PDB entry 8HHB | electron microscopy, 3.50 A resolution | chains F and G of the 7 polymer chains in the assembly

[Chain F]
Protein: ATP synthase subunit beta
Organism: Bacillus sp. PS3
Notes: EC 7.1.2.2
UniProt: A0A0M4U1P9 (A0A0M4U1P9_BACP3); numbering as in UniProt (aligned over 1-473)
Chain sequence (484 residues; row label = number of the first residue in the row; numbers below 1 keep their minus sign (Met-10 is residue -10)):
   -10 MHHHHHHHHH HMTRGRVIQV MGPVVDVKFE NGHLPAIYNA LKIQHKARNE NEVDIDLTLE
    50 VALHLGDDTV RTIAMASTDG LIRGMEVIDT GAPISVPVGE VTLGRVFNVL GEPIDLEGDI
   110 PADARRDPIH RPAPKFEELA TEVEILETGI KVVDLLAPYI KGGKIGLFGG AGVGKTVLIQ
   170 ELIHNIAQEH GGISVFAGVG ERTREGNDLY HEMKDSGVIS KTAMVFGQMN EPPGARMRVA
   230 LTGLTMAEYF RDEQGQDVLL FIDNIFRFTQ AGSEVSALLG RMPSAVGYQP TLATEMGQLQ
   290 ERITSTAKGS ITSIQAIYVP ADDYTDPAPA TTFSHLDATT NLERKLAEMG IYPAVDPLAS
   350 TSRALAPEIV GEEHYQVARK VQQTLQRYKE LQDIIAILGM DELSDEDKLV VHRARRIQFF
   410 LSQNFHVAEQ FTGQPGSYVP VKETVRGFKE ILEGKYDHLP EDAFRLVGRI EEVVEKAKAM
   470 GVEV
Unresolved in the structure: -10 to 0, 472-473
Differences from the reference sequence: initiating methionine (-10); expression tag (-9 to 0)
Metal / ion sites: Mg2+: Thr165, Glu190 (together with ATP)
Residues lining bound ligands: ATP (adenosine-5'-triphosphate): Gly159, Ala160, Gly161, Val162, Gly163, Lys164, Thr165, Val166, Glu190, Arg191, Glu194, Tyr341, Phe414, Ala417, Phe420

[Chain G]
Protein: ATP synthase gamma chain
Organism: Bacillus sp. PS3
UniProt: A0A0M4TPJ7 (A0A0M4TPJ7_BACP3); residue numbers follow UniProt; this construct covers 2-285
Chain sequence (284 residues; numbered 2 to 285; the number before each row is that of its first residue):
     2 ASLRDIKTRI NATKKTSQIT KAMEMVSTSK LNRAEQNAKS FVPYMEKIQE VVANVALGAG
    62 GASHPMLVSR PVKKTGYLVI TSDRGLAGAY NSNVLRLVYQ TIQKRHASPD EYAIIVIGRV
   122 GLSFFRKRNM PVILDITRLP DQPSFADIKE IARKTVGLFA DGTFDELYMY YNHYVSAIQQ
   182 EVTERKLLPL TDLAENKQRT VYEFEPSQEE ILDVLLPQYA ESLIYGALLD AKASEHAARM
   242 TAMKNATDNA NELIRTLTLS YNRARQAAIT QEITEIVAGA NALQ
Unresolved in the structure: 285

[Chain F / chain G interface]
Contacting residue pairs (16; chain F residue first):
  Met271(F) - Gly280(G)
  Met271(F) - Ala283(G)  hydrophobic
  Met271(F) - Leu284(G)  hydrophobic
  Pro272(F) - Ala283(G)
  Ala274(F) - Glu276(G)
  Asp382(F) - Arg10(G)  salt bridge
  Ile386(F) - Thr17(G)
  Ile386(F) - Ala247(G)
  Ile386(F) - Asn250(G)
  Ile386(F) - Ala251(G)  hydrophobic
  Ile386(F) - Leu254(G)  hydrophobic
  Leu387(F) - Ala247(G)  hydrophobic
  Asp390(F) - Gly89(G)
  Asp390(F) - Ala90(G)
  Glu391(F) - Leu87(G)  hydrogen bond (side chain-backbone)
  Asp394(F) - Lys128(G)
Also at the interface, not in a pair above, chain F (11 interface residues in all): Val275, Ala385
Also at the interface, not in a pair above, chain G (18 interface residues in all): Thr21, Gly86, Gln272, Ala279

[Overview]
The interface between chain F and chain G involves 11 residues on one side and 18 on the other, with 1
hydrogen bond and 1 salt bridge. Polar contacts include Asp382(F)-Arg10(G) and Glu391(F)-Leu87(G). Bound to
chain F: ATP.
Chain F is ATP synthase subunit beta and chain G is ATP synthase gamma chain, both from Bacillus sp. PS3; the
structure, F1 domain of FoF1-ATPase from Bacillus PS3,step waiting,lowATP, was determined by electron
microscopy (same publication as 8HH1, 8HH2, 8HH3, 8HH4, 8HH5, 8HH6 and 5 further entries).
